3LN5 - chains A and B of the 3 polymer chains in the assembly; structure by X-ray diffraction, 1.90 A resolution.

Chain A:
Name: HLA class I histocompatibility antigen, B-41 alpha chain
Organism: Homo sapiens
Notes: fragment: extracellular domains, '
Reference sequence: P30479 (1B41_HUMAN); residues 1-274 here correspond to UniProt positions 25-298 (UniProt number = residue number + 24)
Chain sequence (274 residues; each row starts with the number of its first residue):
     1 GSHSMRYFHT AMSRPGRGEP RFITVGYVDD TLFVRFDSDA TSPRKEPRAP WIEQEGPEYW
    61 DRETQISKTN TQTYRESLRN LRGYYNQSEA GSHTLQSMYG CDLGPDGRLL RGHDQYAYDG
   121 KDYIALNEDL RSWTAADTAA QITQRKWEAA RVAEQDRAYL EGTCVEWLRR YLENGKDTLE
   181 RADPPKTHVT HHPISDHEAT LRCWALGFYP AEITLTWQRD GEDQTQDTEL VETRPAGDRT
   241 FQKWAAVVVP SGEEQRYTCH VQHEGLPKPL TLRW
Differences from the reference sequence: variant Leu95 (Trp119 in P30479), Ser97 (Arg121 in P30479), Leu103 (Val127 in P30479), Asp114 (Asn138 in P30479)
Cystine bridges: Cys101-Cys164, Cys203-Cys259

Chain B:
Name: Beta-2-microglobulin
Organism: Homo sapiens
Reference sequence: P61769 (B2MG_HUMAN); residues 1-99 here correspond to UniProt positions 21-119 (UniProt number = residue number + 20)
Chain sequence (99 residues; numbered 1 to 99; the number before each row is that of its first residue):
     1 IQRTPKIQVY SRHPAENGKS NFLNCYVSGF HPSDIEVDLL KNGERIEKVE HSDLSFSKDW
    61 SFYLLYYTEF TPTEKDEYAC RVNHVTLSQP KIVKWDRDM
Cystine bridges: Cys25-Cys80
Swiss-Prot annotation at these positions:
  - modified residue: Gln2 (Pyrrolidone carboxylic acid)
  - glycosylation: Ile1 (N-linked (Glc) (glycation) isoleucine), Lys19 (N-linked (Glc) (glycation) lysine), Lys41 (N-linked (Glc) (glycation) lysine), Lys48 (N-linked (Glc) (glycation) lysine), Lys58 (N-linked (Glc) (glycation) lysine), Lys91 (N-linked (Glc) (glycation) lysine), Lys94 (N-linked (Glc) (glycation) lysine)

How chain A and chain B interact:
Contacting residue pairs - 54 pairs, chain A then chain B:
  Phe8(A) with Phe56(B), hydrophobic
  His9(A) with Phe56(B)
  Thr10(A) with Phe56(B); Phe62(B)
  Met12(A) with Ser33(B), hydrogen bond
  Val25(A) with Leu54(B)
  Tyr27(A) with Ser55(B), hydrogen bond; Tyr63(B), hydrogen bond
  Leu32(A) with Asp53(B)
  Arg35(A) with Asp53(B), salt bridge
  Arg48(A) with Asp53(B), salt bridge
  Gln96(A) with His31(B), hydrogen bond; Phe56(B); Trp60(B), hydrogen bond (side chain-backbone); Phe62(B)
  Ser97(A) with Phe56(B); Trp60(B)
  Met98(A) with Phe56(B), hydrophobic; Lys58(B); Trp60(B), hydrophobic
  Gln115(A) with Trp60(B)
  Tyr116(A) with Trp60(B)
  Ala117(A) with Trp60(B)
  Asp119(A) with His31(B)
  Gly120(A) with Arg3(B), hydrogen bond (backbone-side chain); His31(B)
  Lys121(A) with Ile1(B)
  Asp122(A) with Trp60(B), hydrogen bond
  His192(A) with Asp98(B), salt bridge
  Arg202(A) with Asp98(B), hydrogen bond (side chain-backbone); Met99(B), hydrogen bond
  Trp204(A) with Asp98(B); Met99(B)
  Val231(A) with Gln8(B)
  Glu232(A) with Lys6(B), salt bridge; Gln8(B), hydrogen bond (backbone-side chain); Tyr26(B); Ser28(B), hydrogen bond
  Thr233(A) with Tyr26(B)
  Arg234(A) with Gln8(B), hydrogen bond; Tyr10(B); Met99(B), hydrogen bond (side chain-backbone)
  Pro235(A) with Tyr10(B), hydrogen bond (backbone-side chain); Asn24(B); Tyr26(B); Leu65(B)
  Ala236(A) with Arg12(B), hydrogen bond (backbone-side chain); Asn24(B), hydrogen bond (backbone-side chain)
  Gly237(A) with Arg12(B); Leu65(B)
  Gln242(A) with Tyr10(B); Ser11(B), hydrogen bond (side chain-backbone); Arg12(B), hydrogen bond (side chain-backbone)
  Trp244(A) with Met99(B), hydrogen bond (side chain-backbone)
Also at the interface, not in a pair above, chain A (35 interface residues in all): Arg17, Thr94, Leu206, Asp238
Also at the interface, not in a pair above, chain B (28 interface residues in all): His13, Pro14, Pro32, Asp34, Arg97

Summary:
Chain A and chain B form an interface of 35 and 28 residues respectively, with 19 hydrogen bonds and 4 salt
bridges. Polar pairs include Arg35(A)-Asp53(B), Arg48(A)-Asp53(B) and His192(A)-Asp98(B).
Here chain A is HLA class I histocompatibility antigen, B-41 alpha chain and chain B is Beta-2-microglobulin,
both from Homo sapiens. Entry 3LN5 (Crystal structure of HLA-B*4104 in complex with a 11mer self-peptide
derived from S-methyl-5-thioadenosine phosphorylase) was determined by X-ray diffraction, deposited together
with 3LN4.
